3CCQ - chains A and 0 of the 31 polymer chains in the assembly; structure by X-ray diffraction, 2.90 A resolution.

Chain A:
Name: 50S ribosomal protein L2P
From: Haloarcula marismortui
UniProt: P20276 (RL2_HALMA); residues 0-239 here correspond to UniProt positions 1-240 (UniProt number = residue number + 1)
Chain sequence (240 residues; each row starts with the number of its first residue; numbering starts at 0):
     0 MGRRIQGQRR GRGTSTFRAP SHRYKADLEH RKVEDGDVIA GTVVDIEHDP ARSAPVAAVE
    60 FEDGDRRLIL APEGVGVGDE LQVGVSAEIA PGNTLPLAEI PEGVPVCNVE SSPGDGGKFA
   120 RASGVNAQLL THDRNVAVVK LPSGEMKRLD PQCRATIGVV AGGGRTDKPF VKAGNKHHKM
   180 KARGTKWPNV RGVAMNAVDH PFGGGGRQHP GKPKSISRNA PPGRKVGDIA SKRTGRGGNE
Disordered / not traced: 0, 238-239

Chain 0:
Molecule: 23S ribosomal RNA
From: Haloarcula marismortui
Notes: engineered mutation(s): G2099A, A2488U
Sequence (2923 nucleotides; each row starts with the number of its first residue):
     1 GUUGGCUACU AUGCCAGCUG GUGGAUUGCU CGGCUCAGGC GCUGAUGAAG GACGUGCCAA
    61 GCUGCGAUAA GCUGUGGGGA GCCGCACGGA GGCGAAGAAC CACAGAUUUC CGAAUGAGAA
   121 UCUCUCUAAC AAUUGCUUCG CGCAAUGAGG AACCCCGAGA ACUGAAACAU CUCAGUAUCG
   181 GGAGGAACAG AAAACGCAAC GUGAUGUCGU UAGUAACCGC GAGUGAACGC GAUACAGCCC
   241 AAACCGAAGC CCUCACGGGC AAUGUGGUGU CAGGGCUACC UCUCAUCAGC CGACCGUCUU
   301 CACGAAGUCU CUUGGAAUAG AGCGUGAUAC AGGGUGACAA CCCCGUACUG AAGACCAGUA
   361 CGCUGUGCGG UAGUGCCAGA GUAGCGGGGG UUGGAUAUCC CUCGCGAAUA ACGCAGGCAU
   421 CGACUGCGAA GGCUAAACAC AACCUGAGAC CGAUAGUGAA CAAGUAGUGU GAACGAACGC
   481 UGCAAAGUAC CCUCAGAAGG GAGGCGAAAU AGAGCAUGAA AUCAGUUGGC GAUCGAGCGA
   541 CAGGGCAUAC AAGGUCCCUU GACGAAUGAC CGAGACGCGA GUCUCCAGUA AGACUCACGG
   601 GAAGCCGAUG UUCUGUCGUA CGUUUUGAAA AACGAGCCAG GGAGUGUGUC UGUAUGGCAA
   661 GUCUAACCGG AGUAUCCGGG GAGGCACAGG GAAACCGACA UGGCCGCAGG GCUUUGCCCG
   721 AGGGCCGCCG UCUUCAAGGG CGGGGAGCCA UGUGGACACG ACCCGAAUCC GGACGAUCUA
   781 CGCAUGGACA AGAUGAAGCG UGCCGAAAGG CACGUGGAAG UCUGUUAGAG UUGGUGUCCU
   841 ACAAUACCCU CUCGUGAUCU AUGUGUAGGG GUGAAAGGCC CAUCGAGUCC GGCAACAGCU
   901 GGUUCCAAUC GAAACAUGUC GAAGCAUGAC CUCCGCCGAG GUAGUCUGUG AGGUAGAGCG
   961 ACCGAUUGGU GUGUCCGCCU CCGAGAGGAG UCGGCACACC UGUCAAACUC CAAACUUACA
  1021 GACGCUGUUU GACGCGGGGA UUCCGGUGCG CGGGGUAAGC CUGUGUACCA GGAGGGGAAC
  1081 AACCCAGAGA UAGGUUAAGG UCCCCAAGUG UGGAUUAAGU GUAAUCCUCU GAAGGUGGUC
  1141 UCGAGCCCUA GACAGCCGGG AGGUGAGCUU AGAAGCAGCU ACCCUCUAAG AAAAGCGUAA
  1201 CAGCUUACCG GCCGAGGUUU GAGGCGCCCA AAAUGAUCGG GACUCAAAUC CACCACCGAG
  1261 ACCUGUCCGU ACCACUCAUA CUGGUAAUCG AGUAGAUUGG CGCUCUAAUU GGAUGGAAGC
  1321 AGGGGCGAGA GCUCCUGUGG ACCGAUUAGU GACGAAAAUC CUGGCCAUAG UAGCAGCGAU
  1381 AGUCGGGUGA GAACCCCGAC GGCCUAAUGG AUAAGGGUUC CUCAGCACUG CUGAUCAGCU
  1441 GAGGGUUAGC CGGUCCUAAG UCUCACCGCA ACUCGACUGA GACGAAAUGG GAAACAGGUU
  1501 AAUAUUCCUG UGCCAUCAUG CAGUGAAAGU UGACGCCCUG GGGUCGAUCA CGCCGGGCAU
  1561 UCGCCCGGUC GAACCGUCCA ACUCCGUGGA AGCCGUAAUG GCAGGAAGCG GACGAACGGC
  1621 GGCAUAGGGA AACGUGAUUC AACCUGGGGC CCAUGAAAAG ACGAGCAUGA UGUCCGUACC
  1681 GAGAACCGAC ACAGGUGUCC AUGGCGGCGA AAGCCAAGGC CUGUCGGGAG CAACCAACGU
  1741 UAGGGAAUUC GGCAAGUUAG UCCCGUACCU UCGGAAGAAG GGAUGCCUGC UCCGGAACGG
  1801 AGCAGGUCGC AGUGACUCGG AAGCUCGGAC UGUCUAGUAA CAACAUAGGU GACCGCAAAU
  1861 CCGCAAGGAC UCGUACGGUC ACUGAAUCCU GCCCAGUGCA GGUAUCUGAA CACCUCGUAC
  1921 AAGAGGACGA AGGACCUGUC AACGGCGGGG GUAACUAUGA CCCUCUUAAG GUAGCGUAGU
  1981 ACCUUGCCGC AUCAGUAGCG GCUUGCAUGA AUGGAUUAAC CAGAGCUUCA CUGUCCCAAC
  2041 GUUGGGCCCG GUGAACUGUA CAUUCCAGUG CGGAGUCUGG AGACACCCAG GGGGAAGCAA
  2101 AGACCCUAUG GAGCUUUACU GCAGGCUGUC GCUGAGACGU GGUCGCCGAU GUGCAGCAUA
  2161 GGUAGGAGUC GUUACAGAGG UACCCGCGCU AGCGGGCCAC CCAGACAACA GUGAAAUACU
  2221 ACCCGUCGGU GACUGCGACU CUCACUCCGG GAGGAGGACA CCGAUAGCCG GGCAGUUUGA
  2281 CUGGGGCGGU ACGCGCUCGA AAAGAUAUCG AGCGCGCCCU AUGGUCAUCU CAGCCGGGAC
  2341 AGAGACCCGG CGAAGAGUGC AAGAGCAAAA GAUGACUUGA CAGUGUUCUU CCCAACGAGG
  2401 AACGCUGACG CGAAAGCGUG GUCUAGCGAA CCAAUUAGCC UGCUUGAUGC GGGCAAUUGA
  2461 UGACAGAAAA GCUACCCUAG GGAUAACUGA GUCGUCACUC GCAAGAGCAC AUAUCGACCG
  2521 AGUGGCUUGC UACCUCGAUG UCGGUUCCCU CCAUCCUGCC CGUGCAGAAG CGGGCAAGGG
  2581 UGAGGUUGUU CGCCUAUUAA AGGAGGUCGU GAGCUGGGUU UAGACCGUCG UGAGACAGGU
  2641 CGGCUGCUAU CUACUGGGUG UGUAAUGGUG UCUGACAAGA ACGACCGUAU AGUACGAGAG
  2701 GAACUACGGU UGGUGGCCAC UGGUGUACCG GUUGUUCGAG AGAGCACGUG CCGGGUAGCC
  2761 ACGCCACACG GGGUAAGAGC UGAACGCAUC UAAGCUCGAA ACCCACUUGG AAAAGAGACA
  2821 CCGCCGAGGU CCCGCGUACA AGACGCGGUC GAUAGACUCG GGGUGUGCGC GUCGAGGUAA
  2881 CGAGACGUUA AGCCCACGAG CACUAACAGA CCAAAGCCAU CAU
Disordered / not traced: 1-9, 126-127, 715, 971-998, 1560, 1952-1963, 2137-2236, 2339-2343, 2665-2666, 2915-2923
Modified positions: 1MA (6-hydro-1-methyladenosine-5'-monophosphate) at position 628, OMU (o2'-methyluridine 5'-monophosphate) at position 2587, OMG (o2'-methylguanosine-5'-monophosphate) at position 2588, UR3 (3-methyluridine-5'-monophoshate) at position 2619, PSU (pseudouridine-5'-monophosphate) at position 2621

Interface between chain A and chain 0:
Pairs across the interface - 252 pairs, chain A then chain 0:
  Gly-1(A) with A886(0), hydrogen bond to the base; C2114(0), hydrogen bond to the phosphate; C2273(0), hydrogen bond to the phosphate
  Arg-2(A) with G871(0), hydrogen bond to the base; U872(0), hydrogen bond to the base; G873(0), base contact; G878(0), hydrogen bond to the base; C879(0), base contact; A886(0), base contact
  Arg-3(A) with G870(0), salt bridge to the phosphate; G871(0), salt bridge to the phosphate; C1862(0), hydrogen bond to the phosphate; G1863(0), salt bridge to the phosphate
  Gly-6(A) with C1861(0), hydrogen bond to the sugar; C1880(0), phosphate contact
  Gln-7(A) with C1861(0), hydrogen bond to the sugar; C1862(0), hydrogen bond to the phosphate
  Arg-8(A) with G871(0), salt bridge to the phosphate; U872(0), hydrogen bond to the base; G873(0), hydrogen bond to the base
  Arg-9(A) with U1860(0), hydrogen bond to the base; A1869(0), base contact; C1870(0), sugar contact; U1879(0), hydrogen bond to the phosphate; C1880(0), salt bridge to the phosphate
  Gly-10(A) with C1861(0), hydrogen bond to the sugar; C1862(0), sugar contact; G1868(0), hydrogen bond to the base; A1869(0), sugar contact
  Arg-11(A) with U866(0), hydrogen bond to the phosphate; A867(0), salt bridge to the phosphate; G871(0), hydrogen bond to the phosphate; C1862(0), hydrogen bond to the sugar
  Gly-12(A) with A1869(0), sugar contact
  Thr-13(A) with U866(0), sugar contact; U872(0), hydrogen bond to the phosphate
  Ser-14(A) with G782(0), hydrogen bond to the base; C783(0), sugar contact
  Thr-15(A) with C781(0), hydrogen bond to the sugar; G782(0), hydrogen bond to the sugar; G873(0), phosphate contact
  Phe-16(A) with U872(0), phosphate contact; C1870(0), sugar contact
  Arg-17(A) with G1460(0), salt bridge to the phosphate; A1869(0), phosphate contact; C1870(0), phosphate contact
  Ala-18(A) with C1870(0), hydrogen bond to the phosphate; U1871(0), phosphate contact
  Ser-20(A) with C1872(0), hydrogen bond to the phosphate
  His-21(A) with C783(0), hydrogen bond to the phosphate; A784(0), salt bridge to the phosphate; A1459(0), sugar contact
  Arg-22(A) with C783(0), phosphate contact; A784(0), salt bridge to the phosphate
  Tyr-23(A) with C1872(0), base contact
  Lys-24(A) with U1654(0), sugar contact
  Ala-25(A) with C1872(0), hydrogen bond to the sugar
  Asp-26(A) with C1872(0), hydrogen bond to the base; G1873(0), phosphate contact
  Lys-31(A) with G2250(0), salt bridge to the phosphate
  Glu-33(A) with G2250(0), base contact
  His-47(A) with A1653(0), salt bridge to the phosphate; U1654(0), stacking on the base
  Pro-49(A) with U1654(0), phosphate contact
  Ala-50(A) with C1872(0), sugar contact; G1873(0), sugar contact
  Arg-51(A) with G1873(0), phosphate contact; U1874(0), salt bridge to the phosphate
  Ser-52(A) with C1652(0), hydrogen bond to the phosphate; A1653(0), hydrogen bond to the phosphate
  Ser-110(A) with A1857(0), hydrogen bond to the phosphate
  Ser-111(A) with C2248(0), hydrogen bond to the sugar
  Pro-112(A) with C2248(0), hydrogen bond to the sugar
  Gly-113(A) with G2249(0), sugar contact
  Lys-117(A) with C1856(0), sugar contact; A1857(0), salt bridge to the phosphate; U1874(0), hydrogen bond to the sugar
  Phe-118(A) with G1855(0), base contact; U1874(0), sugar contact
  Ala-119(A) with U1874(0), hydrogen bond to the sugar; A1875(0), hydrogen bond to the phosphate
  Arg-120(A) with G1873(0), salt bridge to the phosphate; U1874(0), salt bridge to the phosphate; A1875(0), hydrogen bond to the phosphate
  Ala-121(A) with U1874(0), phosphate contact; A1875(0), hydrogen bond to the phosphate; C1876(0), sugar contact; G1877(0), sugar contact
  Ser-122(A) with C1876(0), hydrogen bond to the sugar
  Gly-123(A) with C1876(0), hydrogen bond to the base
  Val-124(A) with A1875(0), phosphate contact; C1876(0), phosphate contact
  Leu-140(A) with G1855(0), base contact
  Pro-141(A) with G1855(0), base contact; A1875(0), phosphate contact; C1876(0), phosphate contact
  Ser-142(A) with G1855(0), hydrogen bond to the base; A1875(0), hydrogen bond to the sugar
  Glu-144(A) with G1855(0), hydrogen bond to the sugar
  Lys-146(A) with G1855(0), hydrogen bond to the phosphate; C1856(0), salt bridge to the phosphate
  Asp-149(A) with A2255(0), sugar contact
  Gly-162(A) with C1876(0), base contact
  Gly-163(A) with C1876(0), hydrogen bond to the base
  Arg-164(A) with C1652(0), hydrogen bond to the base; C1876(0), hydrogen bond to the phosphate; G1877(0), salt bridge to the phosphate
  Thr-165(A) with C1652(0), base contact; C1876(0), hydrogen bond to the sugar
  Lys-167(A) with C1652(0), hydrogen bond to the base
  Pro-168(A) with G1848(0), phosphate contact
  Phe-169(A) with C1652(0), stacking on the base; A1847(0), hydrogen bond to the phosphate; G1848(0), hydrogen bond to the phosphate
  Val-170(A) with A1847(0), hydrogen bond to the sugar
  Lys-171(A) with G820(0), salt bridge to the phosphate
  Ala-172(A) with G820(0), hydrogen bond to the base; A857(0), base contact; U1846(0), hydrogen bond to the sugar
  Gly-173(A) with G820(0), hydrogen bond to the base; A857(0), phosphate contact
  Lys-175(A) with A1847(0), salt bridge to the phosphate
  His-176(A) with A857(0), sugar contact
  His-177(A) with A857(0), salt bridge to the phosphate; A1653(0), stacking on the base
  Lys-178(A) with C1652(0), hydrogen bond to the base; A1653(0), sugar contact
  Lys-180(A) with C783(0), phosphate contact
  Arg-182(A) with G1878(0), salt bridge to the phosphate
  Gly-183(A) with C1870(0), phosphate contact; U1871(0), hydrogen bond to the phosphate; U1879(0), phosphate contact
  Thr-184(A) with U1879(0), hydrogen bond to the phosphate
  Lys-185(A) with G873(0), salt bridge to the phosphate; A874(0), salt bridge to the phosphate
  Trp-186(A) with A857(0), base contact; U1846(0), sugar contact; A1847(0), hydrogen bond to the phosphate
  Pro-187(A) with A874(0), sugar contact; A1845(0), phosphate contact; U1846(0), phosphate contact
  Asn-188(A) with A1845(0), phosphate contact; U1846(0), hydrogen bond to the phosphate
  Val-189(A) with A874(0), sugar contact; A875(0), sugar contact; C1844(0), sugar contact; A1845(0), phosphate contact
  Arg-190(A) with C1844(0), salt bridge to the phosphate; A1845(0), salt bridge to the phosphate; C1882(0), phosphate contact; U1883(0), salt bridge to the phosphate; G1884(0), base contact
  Gly-191(A) with C1882(0), hydrogen bond to the phosphate
  Val-192(A) with C1882(0), hydrogen bond to the phosphate
  Ala-193(A) with A875(0), hydrogen bond to the sugar
  Met-194(A) with A875(0), base contact
  Asn-195(A) with G877(0), hydrogen bond to the sugar
  Ala-196(A) with U2115(0), phosphate contact
  Val-197(A) with G877(0), base contact; C2114(0), phosphate contact
  Asp-198(A) with G873(0), hydrogen bond to the base; A875(0), base contact
  His-199(A) with A1881(0), salt bridge to the phosphate
  Phe-201(A) with A1881(0), phosphate contact; C1882(0), phosphate contact
  Gly-203(A) with A2633(0), phosphate contact; G2634(0), phosphate contact
  Gly-204(A) with A2633(0), hydrogen bond to the phosphate; G2634(0), hydrogen bond to the phosphate
  Gly-205(A) with C2625(0), phosphate contact; G2634(0), hydrogen bond to the base
  Arg-206(A) with C2626(0), phosphate contact; C2629(0), base contact; G2630(0), hydrogen bond to the base
  Gln-207(A) with C1844(0), hydrogen bond to the phosphate; U2012(0), sugar contact; C2625(0), phosphate contact
  His-208(A) with G1944(0), salt bridge to the phosphate; G2630(0), hydrogen bond to the base; G2632(0), phosphate contact
  Pro-209(A) with C1943(0), sugar contact; G1944(0), phosphate contact
  Gly-210(A) with U2631(0), hydrogen bond to the sugar; G2632(0), sugar contact
  Lys-211(A) with C1943(0), sugar contact; U2116(0), salt bridge to the phosphate
  Pro-212(A) with G1898(0), sugar contact; A1942(0), base contact; C1943(0), sugar contact
  Lys-213(A) with A1881(0), sugar contact; C1882(0), sugar contact; A1942(0), salt bridge to the phosphate
  Ser-214(A) with G1898(0), hydrogen bond to the sugar; C1899(0), sugar contact
  Ile-215(A) with C1899(0), sugar contact
  Ser-216(A) with C1899(0), sugar contact; A1900(0), phosphate contact
  Arg-217(A) with C1853(0), hydrogen bond to the sugar; A1859(0), hydrogen bond to the phosphate; U1860(0), salt bridge to the phosphate; A1900(0), hydrogen bond to the phosphate
  Asn-218(A) with G2124(0), hydrogen bond to the base; G2125(0), hydrogen bond to the sugar; C2126(0), sugar contact
  Pro-220(A) with A2123(0), base contact; G2272(0), base contact
  Pro-221(A) with C1861(0), phosphate contact; C1862(0), phosphate contact; G2124(0), sugar contact
  Gly-222(A) with G2272(0), sugar contact
  Arg-223(A) with G2270(0), hydrogen bond to the phosphate; G2271(0), salt bridge to the phosphate; G2272(0), salt bridge to the phosphate
  Lys-224(A) with U1860(0), salt bridge to the phosphate; C1861(0), phosphate contact
  Val-225(A) with C1880(0), sugar contact; A1881(0), phosphate contact
  Gly-226(A) with G1851(0), base contact; C1880(0), hydrogen bond to the sugar; A1881(0), sugar contact
  Asp-227(A) with G1851(0), hydrogen bond to the base; A1852(0), sugar contact
  Ile-228(A) with A1852(0), hydrogen bond to the sugar; C1853(0), sugar contact; U1860(0), sugar contact
  Ala-229(A) with C1853(0), sugar contact; C1899(0), sugar contact; A1900(0), sugar contact
  Ser-230(A) with A1852(0), phosphate contact; C1899(0), hydrogen bond to the sugar; A1900(0), sugar contact
  Lys-231(A) with A1852(0), phosphate contact; C1853(0), salt bridge to the phosphate; C1854(0), salt bridge to the phosphate; A1900(0), sugar contact; G1938(0), hydrogen bond to the base
  Arg-232(A) with A1852(0), sugar contact; U1939(0), phosphate contact
  Thr-233(A) with G1851(0), sugar contact; U1939(0), hydrogen bond to the sugar; C1940(0), sugar contact; A1942(0), hydrogen bond to the sugar
  Gly-234(A) with G1851(0), sugar contact; A1941(0), sugar contact; A1942(0), hydrogen bond to the phosphate
  Arg-235(A) with U1850(0), salt bridge to the phosphate; G1851(0), salt bridge to the phosphate; A1941(0), base contact
  Gly-236(A) with U1939(0), phosphate contact; C1940(0), phosphate contact; A1941(0), phosphate contact
  Gly-237(A) with U1939(0), phosphate contact
Also at the interface, not in a pair above, chain A (124 interface residues in all): Gln-5, Leu-27, Val-32, Asp-114, Gly-161, Ala-181, Gly-202
Also at the interface, not in a pair above, chain 0 (101 interface residues in all): U858, G865, A876, C1651, G1655, A1843, U2117, G2254, A2274

Summary:
124 residues of chain A face 101 of chain 0 across their interface, with 87 hydrogen bonds, 38 salt bridges
and 3 aromatic stacking contacts. Among the polar pairs are Gly-1(A)/A886(0), Arg-2(A)/G871(0) and
Arg-2(A)/U872(0).
Here chain A is 50S ribosomal protein L2P and chain 0 is 23S ribosomal RNA, both from Haloarcula marismortui.
Entry 3CCQ (Structure of Anisomycin resistant 50S Ribosomal Subunit: 23S rRNA mutation A2488U) was determined
by X-ray diffraction (same publication as 3CC2, 3CC4, 3CC7, 3CCE, 3CCJ, 3CCL and 6 further entries).
